PDB entry 7WPR | electron microscopy, 4.39 A resolution (low resolution: residue-level contacts below are approximate; hydrogen-bond / salt-bridge calls are withheld) | chains A and B of the 32 polymer chains in the assembly

== Chain A (and B) ==
Protein: von Willebrand antigen 2
From: Homo sapiens
Notes: fragment: D1D2 domain; chain B of this document is another copy of the same molecule, construct and numbering; everything in this record applies to it too
UniProtKB: P04275 (VWF_HUMAN); residue numbers follow UniProt; this construct covers 23-763
Sequence (741 residues; each row starts with the number of its first residue):
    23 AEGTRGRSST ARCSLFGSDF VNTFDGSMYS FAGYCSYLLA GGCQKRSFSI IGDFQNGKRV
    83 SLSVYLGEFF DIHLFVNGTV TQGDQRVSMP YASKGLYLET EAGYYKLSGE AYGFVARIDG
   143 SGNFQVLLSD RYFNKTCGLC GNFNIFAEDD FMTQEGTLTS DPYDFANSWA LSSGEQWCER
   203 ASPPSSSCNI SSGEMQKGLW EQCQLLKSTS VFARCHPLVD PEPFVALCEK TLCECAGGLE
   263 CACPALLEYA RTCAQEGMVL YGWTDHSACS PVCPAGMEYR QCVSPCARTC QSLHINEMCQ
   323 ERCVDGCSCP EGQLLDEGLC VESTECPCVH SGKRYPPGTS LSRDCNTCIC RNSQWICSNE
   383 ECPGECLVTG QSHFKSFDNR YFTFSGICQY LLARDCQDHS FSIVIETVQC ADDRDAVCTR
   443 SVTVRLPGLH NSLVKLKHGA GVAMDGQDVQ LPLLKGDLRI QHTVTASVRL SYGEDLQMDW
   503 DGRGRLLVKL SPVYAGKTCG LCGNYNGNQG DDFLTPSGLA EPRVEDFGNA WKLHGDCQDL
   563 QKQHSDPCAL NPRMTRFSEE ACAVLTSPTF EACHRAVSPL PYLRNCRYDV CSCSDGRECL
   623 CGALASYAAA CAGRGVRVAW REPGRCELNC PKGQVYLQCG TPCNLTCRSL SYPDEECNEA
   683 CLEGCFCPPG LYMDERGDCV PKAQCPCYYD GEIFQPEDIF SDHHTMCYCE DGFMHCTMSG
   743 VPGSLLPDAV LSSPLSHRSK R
Disordered / not traced: 23-29, 741-763
Cystine bridges: Cys35-Cys162, Cys57-Cys200, Cys65-Cys159, Cys210-Cys255, Cys225-Cys250, Cys237-Cys275, Cys257-Cys263, Cys265-Cys291, Cys295-Cys329, Cys304-Cys325, Cys308-Cys321, Cys312-Cys348, Cys331-Cys342, Cys350-Cys372, Cys367-Cys384, Cys370-Cys379, Cys388-Cys524, Cys410-Cys559, Cys418-Cys521, Cys432-Cys440, Cys570-Cys613, Cys584-Cys608, Cys595-Cys633, Cys615-Cys621, Cys623-Cys648, Cys652-Cys687, Cys661-Cys683, Cys665-Cys679, Cys669-Cys707, Cys689-Cys701, Cys709-Cys731, Cys729-Cys738
Glycans and other covalent adducts: N-acetylglucosamine (NAG) linked to Asn99, Asn156
Ion coordination: Ca2+ site 1: Asp47, Asn164, Asn166, Phe168; Ca2+ site 2: Asp400, Asn528, Asn530, Asp533, Asp534
Swiss-Prot annotation at these positions:
  - glycosylation (N-linked (GlcNAc...) asparagine): Asn99, Asn156, Asn211, Asn666
What the authors report for this chain:
  - mutagenesis - Y87S: decreased binding to D'D3 monomer
  - mutagenesis - Y87S: unchanged binding to von Willebrand antigen 2 (chain A)

== Chain A / chain B interface ==
Contacting residue pairs - 67 pairs, chain A then chain B:
  Ser58(A) - Arg575(B)
  Arg68(A) - Leu572(B)
  Ser71(A) - Pro574(B)
  Ile73(A) - Arg575(B)
  Tyr87(A) - Pro574(B)
  Tyr87(A) - Arg575(B)
  Gly89(A) - Pro574(B)
  Glu90(A) - Asp568(B)
  Glu90(A) - Cys570(B)
  Glu90(A) - Ala571(B)
  Glu90(A) - Thr577(B)
  Gln176(A) - Asp434(B)
  Gln176(A) - Asp435(B)
  Gln176(A) - Arg436(B)
  Glu177(A) - Gln431(B)
  Glu177(A) - Asp434(B)
  Glu177(A) - Arg436(B)
  Ser190(A) - Asp434(B)
  Leu193(A) - Leu572(B)
  Leu193(A) - Asn573(B)
  Leu193(A) - Arg575(B)
  Ser194(A) - Asn573(B)
  Ser194(A) - Arg575(B)
  Ser194(A) - Met576(B)
  Ser195(A) - Arg575(B)
  Ser195(A) - Met576(B)
  Gly196(A) - Met576(B)
  Gly196(A) - Phe579(B)
  Glu197(A) - Arg578(B)
  Gln198(A) - Arg575(B)
  Trp199(A) - Phe579(B)
  Trp199(A) - Asp617(B)
  Trp199(A) - Gly618(B)
  Trp199(A) - Arg619(B)
  Gln431(A) - Glu177(B)
  Asp434(A) - Gln176(B)
  Asp434(A) - Ser190(B)
  Asp435(A) - Gln176(B)
  Arg436(A) - Gln176(B)
  Arg436(A) - Glu177(B)
  Asp568(A) - Glu90(B)
  Cys570(A) - Glu90(B)
  Ala571(A) - Glu90(B)
  Leu572(A) - Arg68(B)
  Leu572(A) - Leu193(B)
  Asn573(A) - Leu193(B)
  Asn573(A) - Ser194(B)
  Pro574(A) - Ser71(B)
  Pro574(A) - Tyr87(B)
  Pro574(A) - Gly89(B)
  Arg575(A) - Ser58(B)
  Arg575(A) - Ile73(B)
  Arg575(A) - Tyr87(B)
  Arg575(A) - Leu193(B)
  Arg575(A) - Ser194(B)
  Arg575(A) - Ser195(B)
  Arg575(A) - Gln198(B)
  Met576(A) - Ser194(B)
  Met576(A) - Ser195(B)
  Met576(A) - Gly196(B)
  Thr577(A) - Glu90(B)
  Arg578(A) - Glu197(B)
  Phe579(A) - Gly196(B)
  Phe579(A) - Trp199(B)
  Asp617(A) - Trp199(B)
  Gly618(A) - Trp199(B)
  Arg619(A) - Trp199(B)
Other interface residues (no listed pair), chain A (39 interface residues in all): Cys65, Asn189, Ala433, Ser616
Other interface residues (no listed pair), chain B (39 interface residues in all): Cys65, Asn189, Ala433, Ser616

== In short ==
Chain A and chain B each contribute 39 residues to their interface. Covalently linked N-acetylglucosamine: at
Asn99(A) and Asn156(A). Asp47(A), Asn164(A), Asn166(A) and Phe168(A) coordinate Ca2+ site 1. The paper reports
that Y87S of chain A reduces binding to D'D3 monomer; Y87S of chain A leaves binding to von Willebrand antigen
2 (chain A) unchanged.
Both chains are von Willebrand antigen 2 (Homo sapiens). Entry 7WPR (VWF D'D3 dimer complexed with D1D2 at
4.39 angstron resolution(VWF tube)) was determined by electron microscopy, deposited together with 7WPP, 7WPQ,
7WPS and 7WQT.
